Entry 4LHU (X-ray diffraction, 2.87 A resolution); this record covers chains A and D of the 4 polymer chains in the assembly.

[Chain A]
Protein: Antigen-presenting glycoprotein CD1d
From: Homo sapiens
UniProt: P15813 (CD1D_HUMAN); residues 6-277 here correspond to UniProt positions 24-295 (UniProt number = residue number + 18)
Chain sequence (278 residues; row label = number of the first residue in the row):
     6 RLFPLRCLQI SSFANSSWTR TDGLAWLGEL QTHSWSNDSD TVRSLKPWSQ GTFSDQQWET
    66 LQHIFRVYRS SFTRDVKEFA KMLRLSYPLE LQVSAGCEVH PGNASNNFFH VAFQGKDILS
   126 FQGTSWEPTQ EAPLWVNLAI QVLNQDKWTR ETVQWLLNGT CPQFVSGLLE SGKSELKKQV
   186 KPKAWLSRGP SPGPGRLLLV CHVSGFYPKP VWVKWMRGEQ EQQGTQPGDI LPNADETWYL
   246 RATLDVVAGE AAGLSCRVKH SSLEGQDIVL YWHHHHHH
Disordered / not traced: 278-283
Covalently attached groups: N-acetylglucosamine (NAG) linked to Asn20, Asn42, Asn163
Construct notes: expression tag (278-283)
Small-molecule neighbours: pbs-44 (JLS; (15Z)-N-[(2S,3S,4R)-1-(alpha-D-galactopyranosyloxy)-3,4-dihydroxyoctadecan-2-yl]tetracos-15-enamide): Leu10, Cys12, Leu13, Gln14, Gly28, Leu29, Ala30, His38, Trp40, Val47, Trp63, Ile69, Phe70, Val72, Tyr73, Ser76, Phe77, Arg79, Asp80, Val81, Phe84, Leu90, Leu94, Leu96, Val98, Ala100, Phe114, Val116, Phe118, Ile123, Leu124, Trp131, Trp140, Leu148, Asp151, Trp153, Thr154, Thr157, Val158, Leu161, Cys166, Phe169
Swiss-Prot annotation at these positions:
  - binding site (a D-galactosylceramide): Asp80, Asp151 to Thr154
  - glycosylation (N-linked (GlcNAc...) asparagine): Asn20, Asn42, Asn108, Asn163

[Chain D]
Protein: 9C2 TCR delta chain
From: Homo sapiens
Chain sequence (236 residues; row label = number of the first residue in the row):
     1 ETGAQKVTQA QSSVSMPVRK AVTLNCLYET SWWSYYIFWY KQLPSKEMIF LIRQGSDEQN
    61 AKSGRYSVNF KKAAKSVALT ISALQLEDSA KYFCALGDPG GLNTDKLIFG KGTRVTVEPR
   121 SQPHTKPSVF VMKNGTNVAC LVKEFYPKDI RINLVSSKKI TEFDPAIVIS PSGKYNAVKL
   181 GKYEDSNSVT CSVQHDNKTV HSTDFEVKTD STDHVKPKET ENTKQPSKSA SGLVPR
Disordered / not traced: 1-4, 207-236
Disulfide bonds: Cys26-Cys94
Covalently attached groups: N-acetylglucosamine (NAG) linked to Asn134

[Interface between chain A and chain D]
Contacting residue pairs (27):
  Phe58(A) with Trp32(D), hydrophobic
  Gln61(A) with Asp98(D), hydrogen bond; Lys106(D), hydrogen bond
  Gln62(A) with Ser31(D), hydrogen bond (side chain-backbone); Trp32(D)
  Thr65(A) with Leu102(D); Asp105(D)
  His68(A) with Asn103(D); Thr104(D)
  Ile69(A) with Leu102(D), hydrophobic
  Trp153(A) with Gly101(D); Leu102(D), hydrophobic
  Glu156(A) with Tyr36(D); Arg53(D), salt bridge; Glu58(D)
  Trp160(A) with Trp32(D), hydrophobic; Ser34(D), hydrogen bond (side chain-backbone); Pro99(D), hydrophobic
  Asn163(A) with Asp57(D)
  Gly164(A) with Trp33(D); Ser34(D)
  Thr165(A) with Trp32(D)
  Pro167(A) with Trp33(D)
  Gln168(A) with Ser31(D), hydrogen bond (side chain-backbone); Trp32(D); Trp33(D), hydrogen bond (side chain-backbone)
  Ser171(A) with Trp33(D)
Interface residues without a listed pair, chain A (17 interface residues in all): Leu66, Thr157
Interface residues without a listed pair, chain D (17 interface residues in all): Tyr35

[Overview]
The chain A/chain D interface involves 17 residues from each chain, with 6 hydrogen bonds and 1 salt bridge.
Among the polar pairs are Glu156(A)-Arg53(D), Gln61(A)-Asp98(D) and Gln61(A)-Lys106(D). Bound to chain A:
pbs-44. N-acetylglucosamine is covalently linked to Asn20(A), Asn42(A) and Asn163(A).
Chain A is Antigen-presenting glycoprotein CD1d and chain D is 9C2 TCR delta chain, both from Homo sapiens;
the structure, Crystal Structure of 9C2 TCR bound to CD1d, was determined by X-ray diffraction, deposited
together with 4LFH.
